6OES - chains B and G of the 10 polymer chains in the assembly; structure by electron microscopy, 3.06 A resolution.

# Chain B
Protein: V(D)J recombination-activating protein 2
Organism: Mus musculus
Reference sequence: P21784 (RAG2_MOUSE); residue numbers follow UniProt; this construct covers 1-527
Sequence (527 residues; numbered 1 to 527; the number before each row is that of its first residue):
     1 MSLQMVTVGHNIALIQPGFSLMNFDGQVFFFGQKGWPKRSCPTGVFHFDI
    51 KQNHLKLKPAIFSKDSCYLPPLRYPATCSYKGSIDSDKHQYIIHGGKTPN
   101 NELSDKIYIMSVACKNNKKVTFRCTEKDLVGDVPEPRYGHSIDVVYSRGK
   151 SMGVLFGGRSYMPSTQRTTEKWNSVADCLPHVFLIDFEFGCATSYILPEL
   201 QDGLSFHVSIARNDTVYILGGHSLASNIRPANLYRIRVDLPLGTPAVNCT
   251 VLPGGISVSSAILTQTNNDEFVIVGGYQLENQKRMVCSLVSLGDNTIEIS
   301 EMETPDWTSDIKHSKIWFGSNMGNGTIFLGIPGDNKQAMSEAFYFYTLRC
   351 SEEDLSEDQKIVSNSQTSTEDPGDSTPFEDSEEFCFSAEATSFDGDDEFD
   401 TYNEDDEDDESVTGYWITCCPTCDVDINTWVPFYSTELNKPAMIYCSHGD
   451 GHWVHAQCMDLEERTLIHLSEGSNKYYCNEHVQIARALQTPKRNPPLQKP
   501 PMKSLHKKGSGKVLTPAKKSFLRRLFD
Disordered / not traced: 82-87, 351-527
UniProt features mapped onto this chain:
  - zinc finger: Trp416 to Ile484 (PHD-type)
  - binding site (Zn(2+)): Cys419, Cys423, Cys446, His452, His455, Cys458, Cys478, His481
  - mutagenesis: Asp128 (D128N: Does not affect the endonuclease activity of the RAG complex), Glu199 (E199Q: Does not affect the endonuclease activity of the RAG complex), Asp202 (D202N: Does not affect the endonuclease activity of the RAG complex), Glu280 (E280Q: Does not affect the endonuclease activity of the RAG complex), Asp310 (D310N: Does not affect the endonuclease activity of the RAG complex), Asp358 (D358N: Does not affect the endonuclease activity of the RAG complex), Asp374 (D374N: Does not affect the endonuclease activity of the RAG complex), Tyr402 (Y402A: Reduced interaction with histones), Asn403 (N403A: Reduced interaction with histones), Asp406 (D406A: Reduced interaction with histones), Glu407 (E407A: Reduced interaction with histones), Asp408 (D408A: Induces a slight reduction in V(D)J recombination without affecting interaction with histones), 7 further mutagenesis entries in UniProt

# Chain G
Molecule: 61-nt DNA strand
Sequence (61 nucleotides; row label = number of the first residue in the row):
     1 CGGGTTTTTGTCTGGCTTCACACTTGATTTGCATCACTGTGCGCCGCAGG
    51 CCAGATCCAGG
Disordered / not traced: 1-27
Bound ions: Ca2+: DC42 (shared with 2 residues of chain C)

# Chain B / chain G interface
Pairs across the interface (6):
  Lys38(B) - DG50(G)  phosphate contact
  Lys38(B) - DC51(G)  phosphate contact
  Arg39(B) - DC51(G)  hydrogen bond to the phosphate
  Arg39(B) - DC52(G)  phosphate contact
  Ser40(B) - DC51(G)  phosphate contact
  Met339(B) - DA48(G)  sugar contact

# In short
The chain B/chain G interface involves 4 residues from each chain, with 1 hydrogen bond. The hydrogen-bonded
pair is Arg39(B)-DC51(G). From UniProt: 8 Zn2+-binding residues and 19 mutagenesis sites on chain B.
Here chain B is V(D)J recombination-activating protein 2 (Mus musculus) and chain G is a 61-nt DNA strand.
Entry 6OES (Cryo-EM structure of mouse RAG1/2 STC complex (without NBD domain)) was determined by electron
microscopy, deposited together with 6OET.
